5ZXH - chains C and E of the 6 polymer chains in the assembly; structure by X-ray diffraction, 2.80 A resolution.

# Chain C
Name: Tubulin alpha-1B chain
From: Sus scrofa
UniProtKB: Q2XVP4 (TBA1B_PIG); residue numbers follow UniProt; this construct covers 1-450
Chain sequence (450 residues; each row starts with the number of its first residue):
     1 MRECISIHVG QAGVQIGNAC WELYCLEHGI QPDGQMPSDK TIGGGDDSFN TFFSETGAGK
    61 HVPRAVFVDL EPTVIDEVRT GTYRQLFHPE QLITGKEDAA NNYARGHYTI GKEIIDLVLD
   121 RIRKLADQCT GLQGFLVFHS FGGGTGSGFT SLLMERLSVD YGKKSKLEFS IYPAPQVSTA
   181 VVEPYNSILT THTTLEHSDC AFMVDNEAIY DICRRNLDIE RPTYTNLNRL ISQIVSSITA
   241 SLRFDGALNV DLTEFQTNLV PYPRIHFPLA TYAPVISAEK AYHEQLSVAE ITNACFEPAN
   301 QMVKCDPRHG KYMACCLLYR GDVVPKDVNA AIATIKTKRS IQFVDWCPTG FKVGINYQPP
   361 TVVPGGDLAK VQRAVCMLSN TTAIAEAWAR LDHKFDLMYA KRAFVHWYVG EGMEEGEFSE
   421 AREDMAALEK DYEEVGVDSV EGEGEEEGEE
Unresolved in the structure: 441-450
Metal / ion sites: Ca2+: Asp-39, Thr-41, Gly-44, Glu-55
Small-molecule neighbours:
  - 9LX (2-(6-fluoro-3-{[(4-methoxyphenyl)methyl]amino}imidazo[1,2-a]pyridin-2-yl)phenol): Ser-178, Thr-179, Ala-180, Val-181
  - GTP (guanosine-5'-triphosphate): Gly-10, Gln-11, Ala-12, Gln-15, Ile-16, Asp-69, Asp-98, Ala-99, Ala-100, Asn-101, Ser-140, Gly-142, Gly-143, Gly-144, Thr-145, Gly-146, Ile-171, Pro-173, Val-177, Ser-178, Thr-179, Glu-183, Asn-206, Tyr-224, Leu-227, Asn-228, Ile-231
UniProt features mapped onto this chain:
  - motif: Met-1 to Cys-4 (MREC motif)
  - active site: Glu-254
  - binding site (GTP): Gly-10, Gln-11, Ala-12, Gln-15, Glu-71, Ala-99, Ser-140, Gly-143, Gly-144, Thr-145, Gly-146, Thr-179, Glu-183, Asn-206, Tyr-224, Asn-228, Leu-252
  - binding site (Mg(2+)): Glu-71
  - modified residue: Lys-40 (N6,N6,N6-trimethyllysine), Ser-48 (Phosphoserine), Ser-232 (Phosphoserine), Tyr-282 (3'-nitrotyrosine), Arg-339 (Omega-N-methylarginine), Ser-439 (Phosphoserine), Glu-443 (5-glutamyl polyglutamate), Glu-445 (5-glutamyl polyglutamate)
  - cross-link (Glycyl lysine isopeptide (Lys-Gly)): Lys-326 (interchain with G-Cter in ubiquitin), Lys-370 (interchain with G-Cter in ubiquitin)

# Chain E
Name: Stathmin-4
From: Rattus norvegicus
UniProtKB: P63043 (STMN4_RAT); residues 5-145 here correspond to UniProt positions 49-189 (UniProt number = residue number + 44)
Chain sequence (143 residues; each row starts with the number of its first residue):
     3 MADMEVIELN KCTSGQSFEV ILKPPSFDGV PEFNASLPRR RDPSLEEIQK KLEAAEERRK
    63 YQEAELLKHL AEKREHEREV IQKAIEENNN FIKMAKEKLA QKMESNKENR EAHLAAMLER
   123 LQEKDKHAEE VRKNKELKEE ASR
Unresolved in the structure: 3-5, 28-43, 142-145
Construct notes: expression tag (3-4)
UniProt features mapped onto this chain:
  - modified residue: Ser-46 (Phosphoserine)

# Chain C / chain E interface
Residue-residue contacts - 31 pairs, chain C then chain E:
  His-107(C) with Lys-104(E); Met-105(E)
  Tyr-108(C) with Lys-104(E); Met-105(E), hydrophobic; Asn-108(E)
  Thr-109(C) with Arg-112(E)
  Lys-112(C) with Met-105(E)
  Glu-155(C) with Leu-101(E); Lys-104(E), salt bridge
  Arg-156(C) with Leu-101(E)
  Ser-158(C) with Phe-93(E); Ile-94(E)
  Val-159(C) with Ile-94(E); Lys-98(E)
  Gly-162(C) with Phe-93(E); Ile-94(E)
  Lys-163(C) with Asn-90(E)
  Thr-193(C) with Lys-104(E)
  Glu-196(C) with Phe-93(E); Lys-100(E), salt bridge
  His-197(C) with Phe-93(E)
  Gly-410(C) with Arg-112(E); His-115(E)
  Glu-411(C) with Asn-108(E), hydrogen bond (backbone-side chain); Arg-112(E), salt bridge
  Gly-412(C) with Asn-108(E), hydrogen bond (backbone-side chain); Asn-111(E), hydrogen bond (backbone-side chain); Arg-112(E)
  Met-413(C) with Asn-108(E)
  Glu-414(C) with Ser-107(E), hydrogen bond; Asn-111(E), hydrogen bond
Interface residues without a listed pair, chain C (20 interface residues in all): Leu-152, Glu-417
Interface residues without a listed pair, chain E (14 interface residues in all): Ala-97

# Overview
20 residues of chain C and 14 residues of chain E are in contact; the contacts include 5 hydrogen bonds and 3
salt bridges. Polar pairs include Glu-155(C)/Lys-104(E), Glu-196(C)/Lys-100(E) and Glu-411(C)/Arg-112(E).
Ligands of chain C: GTP and compound 9LX.
Here chain C is Tubulin alpha-1B chain (Sus scrofa) and chain E is Stathmin-4 (Rattus norvegicus). Entry 5ZXH
(The structure of MT189-tubulin complex) was determined by X-ray diffraction.
